8R5G - chains N and V of the 12 polymer chains in the assembly; structure by electron microscopy, 4.28 A resolution (low resolution: residue-level contacts below are approximate; hydrogen-bond / salt-bridge calls are withheld).

# Chain N (and V)
Molecule: Major tail sheath protein
Organism: Staphylococcus phage 812
Notes: chain V of this document is another copy of the same molecule, construct and numbering; everything in this record applies to it too
UniProtKB: A0A0U1WZ79 (A0A0U1WZ79_9CAUD); numbering as in UniProt (aligned over 1-587)
Amino-acid sequence (587 residues; each row starts with the number of its first residue):
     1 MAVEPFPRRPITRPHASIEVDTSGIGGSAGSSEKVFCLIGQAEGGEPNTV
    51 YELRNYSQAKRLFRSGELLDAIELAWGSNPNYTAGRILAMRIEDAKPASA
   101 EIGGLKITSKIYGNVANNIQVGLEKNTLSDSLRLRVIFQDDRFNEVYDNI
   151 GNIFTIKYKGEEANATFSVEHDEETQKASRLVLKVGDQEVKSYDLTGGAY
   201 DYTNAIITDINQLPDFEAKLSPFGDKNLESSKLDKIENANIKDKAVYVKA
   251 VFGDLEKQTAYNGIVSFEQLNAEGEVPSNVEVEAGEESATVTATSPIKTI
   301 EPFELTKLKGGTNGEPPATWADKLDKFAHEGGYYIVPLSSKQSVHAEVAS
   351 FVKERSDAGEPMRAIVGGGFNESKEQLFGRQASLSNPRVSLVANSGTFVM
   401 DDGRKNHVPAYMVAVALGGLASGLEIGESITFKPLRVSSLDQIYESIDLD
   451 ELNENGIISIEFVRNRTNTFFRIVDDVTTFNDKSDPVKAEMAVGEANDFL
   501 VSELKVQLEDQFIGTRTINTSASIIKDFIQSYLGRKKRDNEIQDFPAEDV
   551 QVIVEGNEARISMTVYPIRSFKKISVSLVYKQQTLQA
Disordered / not traced: 1, 274-293, 584-587

# How chain N and chain V interact
Contacting residue pairs (54; chain N residue first):
  Gly427(N) - Arg516(V)
  Glu428(N) - Arg516(V)
  Phe432(N) - Glu509(V)
  Phe432(N) - Asp510(V)
  Phe432(N) - Ile513(V)
  Ile443(N) - His329(V)
  Arg464(N) - His329(V)
  Arg464(N) - Glu330(V)
  Arg464(N) - Gly331(V)
  Arg466(N) - Glu33(V)
  Arg466(N) - Glu503(V)
  Arg472(N) - Glu509(V)
  Asn540(N) - Arg516(V)
  Asp544(N) - Ile518(V)
  Arg569(N) - Arg516(V)
  Arg569(N) - Thr517(V)
  Arg569(N) - Asn557(V)
  Ser570(N) - Thr515(V)
  Ser570(N) - Thr517(V)
  Ser570(N) - Asn557(V)
  Phe571(N) - Phe512(V)
  Phe571(N) - Ile513(V)
  Phe571(N) - Thr515(V)
  Phe571(N) - Thr517(V)
  Phe571(N) - Ala559(V)
  Lys572(N) - Asn557(V)
  Lys573(N) - Asn557(V)
  Lys573(N) - Glu558(V)
  Lys573(N) - Ala559(V)
  Ile574(N) - Phe512(V)
  Ile574(N) - Ala559(V)
  Ile574(N) - Ile561(V)
  Ser575(N) - Ala559(V)
  Ser575(N) - Arg560(V)
  Ser575(N) - Ile561(V)
  Val576(N) - Ile561(V)
  Ser577(N) - Ile561(V)
  Ser577(N) - Ser562(V)
  Ser577(N) - Met563(V)
  Leu578(N) - Val501(V)
  Leu578(N) - Met563(V)
  Val579(N) - Met563(V)
  Val579(N) - Thr564(V)
  Val579(N) - Val565(V)
  Tyr580(N) - Asn497(V)
  Tyr580(N) - Val565(V)
  Lys581(N) - Thr564(V)
  Lys581(N) - Val565(V)
  Lys581(N) - Tyr566(V)
  Lys581(N) - Pro567(V)
  Gln582(N) - Tyr566(V)
  Gln582(N) - Arg569(V)
  Gln583(N) - Gln543(V)
  Gln583(N) - Tyr566(V)
Interface residues without a listed pair, chain N (27 interface residues in all): Lys433, Phe462, Ile568
Interface residues without a listed pair, chain V (31 interface residues in all): Val487, Gly514, Thr520

# In short
27 residues of chain N and 31 residues of chain V are in contact.
Both chains are Major tail sheath protein (Staphylococcus phage 812). Entry 8R5G (Neck-tail junction of phage
812 virion (C6)) was determined by electron microscopy (same publication as 8Q01, 8Q1I, 8Q7D, 8QEK, 8QEM,
8QJE, 8QKH and 8R69).
